PDB entry 4UWU | X-ray diffraction, 1.78 A resolution | chain A

== Chain A ==
Molecule: Lysozyme C
Source organism: Gallus gallus
Notes: EC 3.2.1.17
UniProt: P00698 (LYSC_CHICK); residues 1-129 here correspond to UniProt positions 19-147 (UniProt number = residue number + 18)
Chain sequence (129 residues; row label = number of the first residue in the row):
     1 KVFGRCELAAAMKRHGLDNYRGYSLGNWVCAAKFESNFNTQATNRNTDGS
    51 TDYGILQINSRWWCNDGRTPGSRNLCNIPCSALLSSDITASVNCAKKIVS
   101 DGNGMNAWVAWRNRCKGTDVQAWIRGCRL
Disulfide bonds: Cys6-Cys127, Cys30-Cys115, Cys64-Cys80, Cys76-Cys94
Metal / ion sites: ruthenium ion site 1: His15 (together with formate); ruthenium ion site 2 near Asp18 (its only coordinating residue here); ruthenium ion site 3: Asp52 (together with carbon monoxide); Na+: Ser60, Cys64, Ser72, Arg73; ruthenium ion site 4 near Asp101 (its only coordinating residue here); ruthenium ion site 5: Asp119 (together with carbon monoxide)
Ligand contacts:
  - carbon monoxide (CMO), molecule 1: Ala11, Arg14, His15
  - carbon monoxide (CMO), molecule 2: Glu35, Asp52, Leu56, Gln57, Trp108
Reported in the primary citation:
  - ruthenium ion coordination: His15, Asp18

== Summary ==
Ligands of chain A: carbon monoxide. The Na+ site is built by Ser60, Cys64, Ser72 and Arg73. From the paper:
ruthenium ion coordination by His15 and Asp18.
Chain A is Lysozyme C (Gallus gallus); the structure, Lysozyme soaked with a ruthenium based CORM with a
pyridine ligand (complex 7), was determined by X-ray diffraction together with 4UWN and 4UWV from the same
study.
